Entry 6HMK (X-ray diffraction, 2.06 A resolution); this record covers chain A.

Chain A:
Name: Poly(ADP-ribose) glycohydrolase
Organism: Homo sapiens
Notes: EC 3.2.1.143
Reference sequence: Q86W56 (PARG_HUMAN); residue numbers follow UniProt; this construct covers 448-976
Amino-acid sequence (531 residues; numbered 446 to 976; the number before each row is that of its first residue):
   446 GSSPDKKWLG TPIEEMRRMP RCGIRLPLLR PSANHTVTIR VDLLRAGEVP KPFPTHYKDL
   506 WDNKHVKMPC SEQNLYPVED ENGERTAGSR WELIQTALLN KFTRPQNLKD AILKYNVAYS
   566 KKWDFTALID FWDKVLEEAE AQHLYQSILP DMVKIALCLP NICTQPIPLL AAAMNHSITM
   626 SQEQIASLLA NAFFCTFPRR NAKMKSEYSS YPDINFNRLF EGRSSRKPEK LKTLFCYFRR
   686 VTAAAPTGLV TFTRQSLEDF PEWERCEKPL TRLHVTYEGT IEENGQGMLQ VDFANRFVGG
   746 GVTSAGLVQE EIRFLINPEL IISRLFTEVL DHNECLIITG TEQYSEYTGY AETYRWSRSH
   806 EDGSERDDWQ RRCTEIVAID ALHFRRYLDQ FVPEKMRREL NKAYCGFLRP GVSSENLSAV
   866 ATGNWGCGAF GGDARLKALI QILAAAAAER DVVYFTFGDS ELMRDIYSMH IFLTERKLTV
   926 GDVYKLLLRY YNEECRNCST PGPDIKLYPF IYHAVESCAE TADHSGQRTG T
Not modelled in the structure: 446-449, 525-530, 946-947, 964-976
Differences from the reference sequence: expression tag (446-447); engineered mutation Ala616 (Lys in Q86W56), Ala617 (Gln in Q86W56), Ala618 (Lys in Q86W56), Ala688 (Glu in Q86W56), Ala689 (Lys in Q86W56), Ala690 (Lys in Q86W56); conflict Cys681 (Cys in Q86W56)
Modified residues: Cys681 ((2R)-2-azanyl-3-[[(2S,3S)-2,3-bis(oxidanyl)-4-sulfanyl-butyl]disulfanyl]propanoic acid; 6WK)
Ligand contacts: 7JC (1-methyl-N-(1-methylcyclopropyl)-3-[(2-methyl-1,3-thiazol-5-yl)methyl]-2,4-bis(oxidanylidene)quinazoline-6-sulfonamide): Thr725, Ile726, Glu727, Phe738, Gln754, Ile757, Arg758, Ile761, Tyr792, Tyr795, Asn869, Cys872, Thr901, Phe902, Asp904
Swiss-Prot annotation at these positions:
  - active site: Asp737, Glu755, Glu756
  - binding site (substrate): Ile726, Glu727, Asn740, Gln754, Tyr795, Asn869 to Ala874
  - modified residue: Ser448 (Phosphoserine)
  - mutagenesis: Asn740 (N740A: Reduced poly(ADP-ribose) glycohydrolase activity), Glu755 (E755A: Abolished poly(ADP-ribose) glycohydrolase activity), Glu756 (E756A: Abolished poly(ADP-ribose) glycohydrolase activity; E756N: Reduces hydrolase activity), Ala874 (A874W: Reduced poly(ADP-ribose) glycohydrolase activity), Phe875 (F875A: Abolished poly(ADP-ribose) glycohydrolase activity)
What the authors report for this chain:
  - binding site for 7JC: Asn869, Phe902, Asp904

Summary:
Bound to chain A: compound 7JC. UniProt lists 3 active-site residues, 11 substrate-binding residues and 5
mutagenesis sites. The paper reports a binding site for 7JC at Asn869, Phe902 and Asp904.
Chain A is Poly(ADP-ribose) glycohydrolase (Homo sapiens); the structure, Polyadpribosyl glycohydrolase in
complex with pdd00016690, was determined by X-ray diffraction, deposited together with 6HML, 6HMM and 6HMN.
